Entry 9MRK (electron microscopy, 3.62 A resolution); this record covers chains C and F of the 8 polymer chains in the assembly.

== Chain C ==
Name: Isoform Flip of Glutamate receptor 2
Organism: Rattus norvegicus
UniProtKB: P19491 (GRIA2_RAT), isoform P19491-2; residues 391-820 here correspond to UniProt positions 412-841 (UniProt number = residue number + 21)
Chain sequence (415 residues; row label = number of the first residue in the row; note: 15 numbers in that range are skipped by the numbering (no residue carries them; nothing is unmodelled there)):
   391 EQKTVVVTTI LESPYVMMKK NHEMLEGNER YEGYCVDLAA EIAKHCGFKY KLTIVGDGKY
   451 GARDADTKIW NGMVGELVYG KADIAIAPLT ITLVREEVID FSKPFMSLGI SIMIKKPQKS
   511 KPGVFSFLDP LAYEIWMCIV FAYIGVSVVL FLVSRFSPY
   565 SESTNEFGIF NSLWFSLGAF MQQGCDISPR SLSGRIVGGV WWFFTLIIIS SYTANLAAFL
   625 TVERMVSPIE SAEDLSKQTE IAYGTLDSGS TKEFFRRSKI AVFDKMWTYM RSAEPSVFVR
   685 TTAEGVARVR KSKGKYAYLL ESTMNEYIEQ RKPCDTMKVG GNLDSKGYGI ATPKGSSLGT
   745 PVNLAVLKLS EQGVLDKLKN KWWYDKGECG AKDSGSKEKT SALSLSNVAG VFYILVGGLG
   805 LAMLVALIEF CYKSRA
Disulfide bonds: Cys718-Cys773
Sequence notes: conflict Gln392 (Asn413 in P19491)
Small-molecule neighbours: glutamic acid (GLU): Tyr450, Pro478, Thr480, Arg485, Leu650, Gly653, Ser654, Thr655, Glu705, Tyr732
UniProt features mapped onto this chain:
  - binding site (L-glutamate): Pro478, Thr480, Arg485, Ser654, Thr655, Glu705
  - site: Arg453 (Interaction with the cone snail toxin Con-ikot-ikot), Ile633 (Crucial to convey clamshell closure to channel opening), Arg660 (Interaction with the cone snail toxin Con-ikot-ikot), Lys752 (Interaction with the cone snail toxin Con-ikot-ikot)
  - modified residue (Phosphoserine): Ser662, Ser696
  - lipidation (S-palmitoyl cysteine): Cys589, Cys815

== Chain F ==
Name: TARPgamma2
Organism: Mus musculus
Chain sequence (172 residues; numbered 5 to 209; 33 numbers in that range are skipped by the numbering (no residue carries them; nothing is unmodelled there); the number before each row is that of its first residue):
     5 RGVQMLLTTV GAFAAFSLMT IAVGTDYWLY SRGVCK
    55 EVMTHSGLWR TCCLEGNFKG LCKQIDHF
    93 AEYFLRAVRA SSIFPILSVI LLFMGGLCIA ASEFYKTRHN IILSAGIFFV SAGLSNIIGI
   153 IVYISANAG
   171 NSYSYGWSFY FGALSFIIAE MVGVLAVHMF IDRHKQLTG
Disulfide bonds: Cys39-Cys67, Cys66-Cys76

== How chain C and chain F interact ==
Contacting residue pairs (8; chain C residue first):
  Leu789(C) with Ile156(F), hydrophobic
  Ser790(C) with Ser157(F)
  Phe796(C) with Ile153(F), hydrophobic
  Tyr797(C) with Ile153(F), hydrophobic
  Val800(C) with Leu146(F); Ile150(F), hydrophobic
  Leu803(C) with Leu146(F), hydrophobic
  Met807(C) with Ile139(F), hydrophobic
Interface residues without a listed pair, chain C (9 interface residues in all): Ala793, Leu811
Interface residues without a listed pair, chain F (9 interface residues in all): Val142, Ser143, Val154

== Summary ==
Chain C and chain F each contribute 9 residues to their interface. Chain C binds glutamic acid. Curated
annotation (UniProt) lists 6 L-glutamate-binding residues on chain C.
Chain C is Isoform Flip of Glutamate receptor 2 (Rattus norvegicus) and chain F is TARPgamma2 (Mus musculus);
the structure, Glutamate activated state of the GluA2-gamma2 complex prepared at 37 degrees C, was determined
by electron microscopy (same publication as 9DHP, 9DHQ, 9DHR, 9DHS, 9DHT, 9MRL, 9MRM and 9MRN).
